Entry 6DFS (X-ray diffraction, 3.10 A resolution); this record covers chains A and D of the 4 polymer chains in the assembly.

== Chain A ==
Name: mouse TCR alpha chain
Organism: Mus musculus
Chain sequence (210 residues; each row starts with the number of its first residue):
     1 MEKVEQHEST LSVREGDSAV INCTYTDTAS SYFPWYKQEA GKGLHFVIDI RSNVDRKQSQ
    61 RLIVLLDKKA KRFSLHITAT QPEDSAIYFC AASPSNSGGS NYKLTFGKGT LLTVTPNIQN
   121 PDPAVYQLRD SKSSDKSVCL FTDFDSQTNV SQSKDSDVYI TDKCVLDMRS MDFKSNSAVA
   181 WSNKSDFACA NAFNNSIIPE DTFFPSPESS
Not modelled in the structure: 208-210
Disulfide bonds: Cys23-Cys90, Cys139-Cys189

== Chain D ==
Name: H2-Ab1 protein
Organism: Mus musculus
UniProt: Q31135 (Q31135_MOUSE); residues 4-191 here correspond to UniProt positions 30-217 (UniProt number = residue number + 26)
Chain sequence (215 residues; each row starts with the number of its first residue; note: 5 numbers in that range are skipped by the numbering (no residue carries them; nothing is unmodelled there); numbers below 1 keep their minus sign (His-28 is residue -28)):
   -28 HLVERLYLVC GEEGA
    -8 GGGSLVGGSG GGSERHFVHQ FKGECYFTNG TQRIRLVTRY IYNREEYLRF DSDVGEYRAV
    52 TELGRHSAEY YNKQYLERTR AELDTACRHN YEETEVPTSL RRLEQPNVAI SLSRTEALNH
   112 HNTLVCSVTD FYPAKIKVRW FRNGQEETVG VSSTQLIRNG DWTFQVLVML EMTPHQGEVY
   172 TCHVEHPSLK SPITVEWRAQ
Not modelled in the structure: -28, -8 to 5, 99-115, 129-145, 161-171, 187-191
Construct notes: expression tag (-28 to -14, -8 to 3)
Disulfide bonds: Cys16-Cys78, Cys117-Cys173

== Interface between chain A and chain D ==
Pairs across the interface (16):
  Thr28(A) with Glu84(D), hydrogen bond
  Arg51(A) with Arg69(D); Ala72(D)
  Asn53(A) with Ala72(D); Asp75(D)
  Ser95(A) with Val-20(D)
  Asn96(A) with Leu-23(D); Tyr-22(D), hydrogen bond (backbone-backbone); Val-20(D); Glu73(D); Thr76(D), hydrogen bond; Ala77(D)
  Ser97(A) with Glu-25(D), hydrogen bond; Leu-23(D)
  Gly98(A) with Tyr-22(D)
  Asn101(A) with Tyr-22(D), hydrogen bond
Also at the interface, not in a pair above, chain A (10 interface residues in all): Ala29, Ser31
Also at the interface, not in a pair above, chain D (14 interface residues in all): Leu-21, Glu68, His80

== Summary ==
10 residues of chain A and 14 residues of chain D are in contact, with 5 hydrogen bonds. Polar pairs include
Thr28(A)-Glu84(D), Asn96(A)-Thr76(D) and Ser97(A)-Glu-25(D).
Chain A is mouse TCR alpha chain and chain D is H2-Ab1 protein, both from Mus musculus; the structure, mouse
TCR I.29 in complex with IAg7-p8E9E6ss, was determined by X-ray diffraction (same publication as 6DFQ, 6DFV,
6DFW and 6DFX).
